6CF5 - chains A and B of the 6 polymer chains in the assembly; structure by X-ray diffraction, 2.04 A resolution.

[Chain A]
Molecule: Hemagglutinin
Source organism: Influenza A virus (A/Viet Nam/1203/2004(H5N1))
Reference sequence: Q5EP31 (Q5EP31_9INFA); the construct lacks a stretch of the UniProt sequence, so the offset changes along the chain: 11-55 = UniProt 17-61; 56-83 = UniProt 63-90; 84-96 = UniProt 92-104; 97-125 = UniProt 106-134; 3 more segments
Amino-acid sequence (334 residues; row label = number of the first residue in the row; a row labelled like 125A-125B holds insertion residues (125A, then the next letters in order)):
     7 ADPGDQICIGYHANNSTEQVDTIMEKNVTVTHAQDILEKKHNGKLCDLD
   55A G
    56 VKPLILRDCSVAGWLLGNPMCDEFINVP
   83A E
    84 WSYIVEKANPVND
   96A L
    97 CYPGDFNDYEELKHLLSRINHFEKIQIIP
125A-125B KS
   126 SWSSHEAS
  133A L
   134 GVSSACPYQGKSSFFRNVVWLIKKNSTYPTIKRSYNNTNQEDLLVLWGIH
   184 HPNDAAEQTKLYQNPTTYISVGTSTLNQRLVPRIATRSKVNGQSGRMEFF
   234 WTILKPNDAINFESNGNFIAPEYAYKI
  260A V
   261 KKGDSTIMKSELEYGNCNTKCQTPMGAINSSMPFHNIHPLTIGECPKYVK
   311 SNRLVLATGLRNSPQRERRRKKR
Disordered / not traced: 7, 325-333
Construct notes: expression tag (7-10)
Disulfides: Cys52-Cys277, Cys64-Cys76, Cys97-Cys139, Cys281-Cys305
Covalent attachments: N-acetylglucosamine (NAG) linked to Asn33, Asn169
Ligand contacts: N-cyclohexyltaurine (NHE; 2-[N-cyclohexylamino]ethane sulfonic acid): Leu133A, Gly134, Val135, Ser136, Ser137, Ser145, Trp153, Ile155, Leu194, Gln226

[Chain B]
Molecule: Hemagglutinin
Source organism: Influenza A virus (A/Viet Nam/1203/2004(H5N1))
Reference sequence: Q6DQ18 (HEMA_I02A6); residues 1-174 here correspond to UniProt positions 339-512 (UniProt number = residue number + 338)
Amino-acid sequence (177 residues; each row starts with the number of its first residue):
     1 GLFGAIAGFIEGGWQGMVDGWYGYHHSNEQGSGYAADKESTQKAIDGVTN
    51 KVNSIIDKMNTQFEAVGREFNNLERRIENLNKKMEDGFLDVWTYNAELLV
   101 LMENERTLDFHDSNVKNLYDKVRLQLRDNAKELGNGCFEFYHKCDNECME
   151 SVRNGTYDYPQYSEEARLKREEISSGR
Disordered / not traced: 177
Construct notes: expression tag (175-177)
Disulfides: Cys144-Cys148
Curated features (UniProtKB/Swiss-Prot):
  - glycosylation: Asn154 (N-linked (GlcNAc...) asparagine)

[Chain A / chain B interface]
Inter-chain disulfides: Cys14(A)-Cys137(B)
Pairs across the interface (113; chain A residue first):
  Asp8(A) with Lys169(B), hydrogen bond (backbone-side chain)
  Pro9(A) with Glu139(B)
  Gly10(A) with Glu139(B), hydrogen bond (backbone-side chain); Phe140(B)
  Asp11(A) with Ser27(B); Asn28(B); Glu29(B); Phe138(B); Glu139(B); Phe140(B), hydrogen bond (backbone-backbone); Lys143(B); Cys144(B), hydrogen bond (side chain-backbone)
  Gln12(A) with His26(B); Ser27(B), hydrogen bond (backbone-backbone); Leu133(B); Cys137(B); Phe138(B); Met149(B)
  Ile13(A) with His25(B); Cys137(B); Phe138(B), hydrogen bond (backbone-backbone); Phe140(B), hydrophobic; Met149(B), hydrophobic; Val152(B), hydrophobic
  Cys14(A) with Trp14(B); Gly23(B); Tyr24(B); His25(B), hydrogen bond (backbone-backbone); Gly136(B); Cys137(B), disulfide
  Ile15(A) with Ile10(B); Trp14(B); Gly23(B); Tyr119(B), hydrophobic; Val122(B), hydrophobic; Gly136(B), hydrogen bond (backbone-backbone); Phe138(B), hydrophobic
  Gly16(A) with Trp14(B); Tyr22(B); Gly23(B), hydrogen bond (backbone-backbone)
  Tyr17(A) with Ile6(B); Ala7(B), hydrogen bond (side chain-backbone); Ile10(B), hydrogen bond (side chain-backbone); Glu11(B); Gly12(B); Gly13(B); Trp14(B), hydrogen bond (backbone-backbone); Met17(B); Trp21(B); Val115(B), hydrophobic
  His18(A) with Trp14(B); Met17(B), hydrogen bond (side chain-backbone); Gly20(B); Trp21(B), hydrogen bond (backbone-backbone)
  Ala19(A) with Gly13(B); Trp14(B), hydrogen bond (backbone-backbone); Gln15(B)
  Asn20(A) with Gln15(B), hydrogen bond (backbone-side chain)
  Asn21(A) with Gln15(B)
  Val26(A) with Asn104(B)
  Asp27(A) with Leu101(B); Asn104(B), hydrogen bond (backbone-side chain)
  Thr28(A) with Leu101(B); Glu105(B)
  Ile29(A) with Leu101(B), hydrophobic
  Met30(A) with Glu105(B)
  Val34(A) with Leu108(B), hydrophobic
  Val36(A) with Leu108(B), hydrophobic
  His38(A) with Trp21(B), hydrogen bond
  Gln40(A) with Val52(B)
  Glu106(A) with Glu69(B); Phe70(B); Asn71(B)
  Lys109(A) with Glu69(B), salt bridge
  Lys269(A) with Glu69(B)
  Pro293(A) with Ile56(B), hydrophobic
  Phe294(A) with Met59(B), hydrophobic
  Pro299(A) with Ala65(B); Leu89(B), hydrophobic
  Leu300(A) with Ala65(B), hydrophobic; Val66(B); Gly67(B)
  Lys307(A) with Met59(B); Asn60(B), hydrogen bond (side chain-backbone); Gln62(B); Glu64(B), salt bridge
  Tyr308(A) with Gln62(B), hydrogen bond (backbone-side chain); Leu89(B), hydrophobic
  Val309(A) with Thr93(B)
  Lys310(A) with Asp90(B), salt bridge; Thr93(B), hydrogen bond (backbone-side chain)
  Ser311(A) with Thr93(B); Glu97(B), hydrogen bond
  Leu314(A) with Val100(B), hydrophobic
  Val315(A) with Val100(B); Asn104(B), hydrogen bond (backbone-side chain)
  Leu316(A) with Val52(B), hydrophobic; Ile55(B), hydrophobic; Val100(B), hydrophobic; Asn104(B)
  Ala317(A) with Asn104(B), hydrogen bond (backbone-side chain); Thr107(B)
  Thr318(A) with Trp21(B); Val48(B); His111(B), hydrogen bond (backbone-side chain)
  Gly319(A) with Trp21(B); Leu108(B); His111(B), hydrogen bond (backbone-side chain)
  Leu320(A) with Trp21(B); Tyr22(B), hydrophobic; His111(B)
  Ser323(A) with Gly12(B); Gly13(B)
Also at the interface, not in a pair above, chain A (49 interface residues in all): Lys32, Thr37, Ile42, Glu89, Ile267, Arg321
Also at the interface, not in a pair above, chain B (68 interface residues in all): Val18, Asp86, Trp92, Ala96, Leu98, Met102, Leu118, Leu126, His142, Arg153

[In short]
The interface between chain A and chain B involves 49 residues on one side and 68 on the other; the contacts
include 1 disulfide bond, 26 hydrogen bonds and 3 salt bridges. Among the polar pairs are Lys109(A)-Glu69(B),
Lys307(A)-Glu64(B) and Lys310(A)-Asp90(B). Chain A binds N-cyclohexyltaurine.
Here chain A is Hemagglutinin and chain B is Hemagglutinin, both from Influenza A virus (A/Viet
Nam/1203/2004(H5N1)). Entry 6CF5 (Crystal structure of the A/Viet Nam/1203/2004(H5N1) influenza virus
hemagglutinin in complex with small molecule N-Cyclohexyltaurine) was determined by X-ray diffraction together
with 6CEX from the same study.
